Entry 3C33 (X-ray diffraction, 1.72 A resolution); this record covers chains A and B.

[Chain A (and B)]
Molecule: Glutamate receptor, ionotropic kainate 1
Source organism: Rattus norvegicus
Notes: chain B of this document is another copy of the same molecule, construct and numbering; everything in this record applies to it too
Reference sequence: P22756 (GRIK1_RAT); the construct has insertions or renumbered stretches relative to UniProt, so the offset changes along the chain: 3-116 = UniProt 446-559; 119-258 = UniProt 682-821
Sequence (258 residues; row label = number of the first residue in the row):
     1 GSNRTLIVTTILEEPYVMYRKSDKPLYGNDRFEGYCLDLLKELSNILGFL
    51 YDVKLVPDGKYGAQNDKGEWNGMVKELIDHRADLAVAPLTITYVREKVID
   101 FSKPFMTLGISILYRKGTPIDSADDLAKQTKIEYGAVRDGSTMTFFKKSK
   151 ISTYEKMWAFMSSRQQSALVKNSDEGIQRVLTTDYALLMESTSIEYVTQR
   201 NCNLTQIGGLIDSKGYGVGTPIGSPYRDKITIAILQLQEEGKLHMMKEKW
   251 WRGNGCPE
Disordered / not traced: 1-3, 258
Construct notes: expression tag (1-2); linker (117-118)
Disulfides: Cys202-Cys256
Metal / ion sites: K+: Glu96, Ile99, Asp100
Residues lining bound ligands: 3-(carboxymethyl)-4-isopropenylproline (KAI): Glu13, Tyr61, Pro88, Leu89, Thr90, Arg95, Val137, Gly140, Ser141, Thr142, Ser173, Glu190, Tyr216
UniProt features mapped onto this chain:
  - binding site (L-glutamate): Pro88, Thr90, Arg95, Ser141, Thr142, Glu190
  - glycosylation (N-linked (GlcNAc...) asparagine): Asn3, Asn203
  - modified residue: Ser162 (Phosphoserine), Thr198 (Phosphothreonine)

[How chain A and chain B interact]
Pairs across the interface - 38 pairs, chain A then chain B:
  Ile91(A) - Lys103(B)
  Ile91(A) - Leu235(B)
  Thr92(A) - Glu239(B)
  Tyr93(A) - Ile232(B)  hydrophobic
  Tyr93(A) - Leu235(B)
  Tyr93(A) - Gln236(B)
  Tyr93(A) - Glu239(B)  hydrogen bond (backbone-side chain)
  Glu96(A) - Lys103(B)  salt bridge
  Glu96(A) - Thr231(B)
  Glu96(A) - Ile232(B)
  Glu96(A) - Leu235(B)
  Phe101(A) - Lys103(B)  hydrogen bond (backbone-side chain)
  Ser102(A) - Lys103(B)
  Lys103(A) - Ile91(B)
  Lys103(A) - Glu96(B)  salt bridge
  Lys103(A) - Phe101(B)  hydrogen bond (side chain-backbone)
  Lys103(A) - Ser102(B)
  Lys103(A) - Arg227(B)
  Thr107(A) - Thr107(B)
  Thr107(A) - Ser213(B)
  Phe145(A) - Glu239(B)
  Ile151(A) - Glu240(B)
  Asp212(A) - Gln238(B)
  Ser213(A) - Gln238(B)  hydrogen bond (backbone-side chain)
  Arg227(A) - Arg227(B)
  Arg227(A) - Asp228(B)  salt bridge
  Asp228(A) - Arg227(B)  salt bridge
  Thr231(A) - Glu96(B)
  Ile232(A) - Tyr93(B)
  Ile232(A) - Glu96(B)
  Leu235(A) - Thr92(B)
  Leu235(A) - Glu96(B)
  Gln236(A) - Tyr93(B)
  Gln238(A) - Asp212(B)
  Gln238(A) - Ser213(B)  hydrogen bond (side chain-backbone)
  Glu239(A) - Thr92(B)
  Glu239(A) - Tyr93(B)  hydrogen bond (side chain-backbone)
  Glu239(A) - Phe145(B)
Interface residues without a listed pair, chain A (24 interface residues in all): Lys97, Asp100, Pro104, Glu240
Interface residues without a listed pair, chain B (25 interface residues in all): Lys97, Asp100, Pro104, Lys148, Ile151

[In short]
24 residues of chain A face 25 of chain B across their interface; the contacts include 6 hydrogen bonds and 4
salt bridges. Polar pairs include Glu96(A)-Lys103(B), Arg227(A)-Asp228(B) and Tyr93(A)-Glu239(B). Bound to
chain A: 3-(carboxymethyl)-4-isopropenylproline. Curated annotation (UniProt) lists 6 L-glutamate-binding
residues on chain A.
Chain A and chain B are both Glutamate receptor, ionotropic kainate 1 (Rattus norvegicus); the structure,
Crystal structure of GluR5 ligand-binding core in complex with potassium at 1.78 Angstrom resolution, was
determined by X-ray diffraction, deposited together with 3C31, 3C32, 3C34, 3C35 and 3C36.
